5MG3 - chains G and C of the 6 polymer chains in the assembly; structure by electron microscopy, 14.00 A resolution (very low resolution: no residue pairs are listed; an interface is given only as per-side residue counts).

== Chain G ==
Molecule: Protein-export membrane protein SecG
Source organism: Escherichia coli
Reference sequence: P0AG99 (SECG_ECOLI); residues 465-574 here correspond to UniProt positions 1-110 (UniProt number = residue number - 464)
Chain sequence (136 residues; each row starts with the number of its first residue):
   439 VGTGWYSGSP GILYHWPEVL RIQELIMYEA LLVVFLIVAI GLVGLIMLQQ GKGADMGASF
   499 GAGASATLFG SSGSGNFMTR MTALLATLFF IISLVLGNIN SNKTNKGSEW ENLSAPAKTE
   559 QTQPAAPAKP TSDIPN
Unresolved in the structure: 439-508, 541-574
Sequence notes: expression tag (439-464)

== Chain C ==
Molecule: Membrane protein insertase YidC
Source organism: Escherichia coli
Reference sequence: P25714 (YIDC_ECOLI); residues 2-548 here = UniProt positions 2-548
Chain sequence (559 residues; row label = number of the first residue in the row; numbers below 1 keep their minus sign (Met-4 is residue -4)):
    -4 MDPSSRDSQR NLLVIALLFV SFMIWQAWEQ DKNPQPQAQQ TTQTTTTAAG SAADQGVPAS
    56 GQGKLISVKT DVLDLTINTR GGDVEQALLP AYPKELNSTQ PFQLLETSPQ FIYQAQSGLT
   116 GRDGPDNPAN GPRPLYNVEK DAYVLAEGQN ELQVPMTYTD AAGNTFTKTF VLKRGDYAVN
   176 VNYNVQNAGE KPLEISSFGQ LKQSITLPPH LDTGSSNFAL HTFRGAAYST PDAAYAAYAF
   236 DTIADNENLN ISSKGGWVAM LQQYFATAWI PHNDGTNNFY TANLGNGIAA IGYKSQPVLV
   296 QPGQTGAMNS TLWVGPEIQD KMAAVAPHLD LTVDYGWLWF ISQPLFKLLK WIHSFVGNWG
   356 FSIIIITFIV RGIMYPLTKA QYTSMAKMRM LQPKIQAMRE RLGDDKQRIS QEMMALYKAE
   416 KVNPLGGCFP LLIQMPIFLA LYYMLMGSVE LRQAPFALWI HDLSAQDPYY ILPILMGVTM
   476 FFIQKMSPTT VTDPMQQKIM TFMPVIFTVF FLWFPSGLVL YYIVSNLVTI IQQQLIYRGL
   536 EKRGLHSREK KKSHHHHHH
Unresolved in the structure: -4 to 56, 207-216, 324-334, 533-554
Sequence notes: initiating methionine (-4); expression tag (-3 to 1, 549-554); conflict Ala228 (Glu in P25714), Ala229 (Lys in P25714), Ala231 (Glu in P25714), Ala232 (Lys in P25714), Ala234 (Lys in P25714)
Swiss-Prot annotation at these positions:
  - region: Gln527 to Ser548 (Can be removed without causing lethality, dispensible for M13 procoat processing)
  - mutagenesis: Glu24 to Lys27 (Cold-sensitive at 30 degrees Celsius; when associated with 334-W--G-338. Protein accumulates stably), Trp334 to Gln338 (Cold-sensitive at 30 degrees Celsius; when associated with 24-I--R-27. Protein accumulates stably), Ile361 (I361S: Loss of function), Leu436 (L436S: Loss of function), Pro483 to Thr487 (Temperature-sensitive at 42 degrees Celsius; when associated with 512-ENLYFQG. Protein is not stable), Gly512 (G512ENLYFQG: Temperature-sensitive at 42 degrees Celsius; when associated with 483-L--S-487. Protein is not stable)

== Interface between chain G and chain C ==
At this resolution (14 A) residue pairs are not listed: 7 residues of chain G and 11 of chain C lie at the interface.

== Summary ==
The interface between chain G and chain C involves 7 residues on one side and 11 on the other. UniProt lists
17 mutagenesis sites on chain C.
Here chain G is Protein-export membrane protein SecG and chain C is Membrane protein insertase YidC, both from
Escherichia coli. Entry 5MG3 (EM fitted model of bacterial holo-translocon) was determined by electron
microscopy.
